PDB entry 7C0P | X-ray diffraction, 2.15 A resolution | chain A

Chain A:
Molecule: Proteinase K
Source organism: Parengyodontium album
Notes: EC 3.4.21.64
UniProt: P06873 (PRTK_PARAQ); residues 1-279 here correspond to UniProt positions 106-384 (UniProt number = residue number + 105)
Sequence (279 residues; row label = number of the first residue in the row):
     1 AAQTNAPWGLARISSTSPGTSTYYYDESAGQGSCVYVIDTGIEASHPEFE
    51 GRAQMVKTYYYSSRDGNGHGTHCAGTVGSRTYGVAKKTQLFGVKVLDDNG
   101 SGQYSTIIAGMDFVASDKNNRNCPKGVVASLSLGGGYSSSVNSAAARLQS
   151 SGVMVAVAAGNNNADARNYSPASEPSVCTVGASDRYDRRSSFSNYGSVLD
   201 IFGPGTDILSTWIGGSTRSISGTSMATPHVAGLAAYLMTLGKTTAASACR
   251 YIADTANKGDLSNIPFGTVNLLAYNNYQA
Construct notes: conflict D207 (Ser312 in P06873)
Curated features (UniProtKB/Swiss-Prot):
  - active site (Charge relay system): D39, H69, S224
  - binding site (Ca(2+)): T16, P175, V177, D200, D260
Disulfides: C34-C123, C178-C249
Ion coordination: Ca2+: P175, V177, D200

Overview:
The Ca2+ site is built by P175, V177 and D200. From UniProt: 3 active-site residues and 5 Ca2+-binding
residues.
Chain A is Proteinase K (Parengyodontium album); the structure, Structure of proteinase K obtained in SSRF
using serial crystallography, was determined by X-ray diffraction together with 7C09 from the same study.
